PDB entry 4UCP | X-ray diffraction, 1.50 A resolution | chain A

== Chain A ==
Protein: Glycylpeptide N-tetradecanoyltransferase
From: Leishmania major
Notes: EC 2.3.1.97
UniProtKB: Q4Q5S8 (Q4Q5S8_LEIMA); residue numbers follow UniProt; this construct covers 4-421
Amino-acid sequence (438 residues; each row starts with the number of its first residue; numbers below 1 keep their minus sign (Met-16 is residue -16)):
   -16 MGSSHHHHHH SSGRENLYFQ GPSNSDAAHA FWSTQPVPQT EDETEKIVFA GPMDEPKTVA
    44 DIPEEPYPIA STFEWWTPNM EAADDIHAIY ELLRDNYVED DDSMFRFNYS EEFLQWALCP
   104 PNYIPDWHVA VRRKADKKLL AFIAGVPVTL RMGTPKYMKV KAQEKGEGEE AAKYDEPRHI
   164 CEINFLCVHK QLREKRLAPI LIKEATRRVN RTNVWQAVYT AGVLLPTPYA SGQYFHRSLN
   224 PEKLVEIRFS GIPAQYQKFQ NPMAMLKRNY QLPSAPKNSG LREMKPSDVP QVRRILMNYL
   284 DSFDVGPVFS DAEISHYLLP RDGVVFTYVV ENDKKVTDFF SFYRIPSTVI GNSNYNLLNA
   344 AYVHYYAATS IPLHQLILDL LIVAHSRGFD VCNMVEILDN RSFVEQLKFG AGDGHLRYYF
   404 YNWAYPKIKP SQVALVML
Disordered / not traced: -16 to 10
Sequence notes: expression tag (-16 to 3)
Residues lining bound ligands:
  - 9X3 (N-methyl-1-[3-(morpholin-4-ylmethyl)phenyl]methanamine): Tyr80, Val81, Glu82, Asp83, Phe90, Tyr92, Asn167, Thr203, Ala204, Gly205, Tyr217, Gly397, His398, Leu399, Met420, Leu421
  - tetradecanoyl-coa (MYA): Ala11, His12, Ala13, Phe14, Trp15, Asn79, Tyr80, Val81, Ile126, Ile166, Asn167, Phe168, Leu169, Cys170, Val171, Leu175, Arg176, Glu177, Lys178, Arg179, Leu180, Ala181, Pro182, Ile185, Thr189, Val192, Asn193, Val197, Trp198, Gln199, Ala200, Tyr202, Thr203, Ala204, Val206, Leu208, Tyr404
Reported in the primary citation:
  - binding site for 9X3: Thr203, Tyr217, Leu399
  - conformationally variable residues (side-chain flip): Tyr217

== In short ==
Chain A binds compound 9X3 and tetradecanoyl-coa. The paper reports a binding site for 9X3 at Thr203, Tyr217
and Leu399; conformational variability at Tyr217.
Chain A is Glycylpeptide N-tetradecanoyltransferase (Leishmania major); the structure, Crystal structure of
leishmania major N-myristoyltransferase (nmt) with bound myristoyl-CoA and a fragment, was determined by X-ray
diffraction together with 4UCM and 4UCN from the same study.
